Entry 8T3V (electron microscopy, 3.39 A resolution); this record covers chains A and N of the 5 polymer chains in the assembly.

[Chain A]
Molecule: Guanine nucleotide-binding protein G(q) subunit alpha
From: Homo sapiens
Amino-acid sequence (229 residues; row label = number of the first residue in the row; note: 13 numbers in that range are skipped by the numbering (no residue carries them; nothing is unmodelled there)):
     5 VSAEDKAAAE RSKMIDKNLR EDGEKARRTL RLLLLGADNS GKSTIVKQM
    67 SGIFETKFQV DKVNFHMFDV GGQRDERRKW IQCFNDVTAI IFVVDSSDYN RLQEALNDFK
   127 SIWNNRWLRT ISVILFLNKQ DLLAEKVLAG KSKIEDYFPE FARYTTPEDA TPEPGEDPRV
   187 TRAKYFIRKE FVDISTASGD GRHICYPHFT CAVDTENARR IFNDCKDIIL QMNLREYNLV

[Chain N]
Molecule: scFv16
From: Mus musculus
Notes: antibody fragment or engineered binder
Amino-acid sequence (266 residues; row label = number of the first residue in the row):
     2 VQLVESGGGL VQPGGSRKLS CSASGFAFSS FGMHWVRQAP EKGLEWVAYI SSGSGTIYYA
    62 DTVKGRFTIS RDDPKNTLFL QMTSLRSEDT AMYYCVRSIY YYGSSPFDFW GQGTTLTVSA
   122 GGGGSGGGGS GGGGSADIVM TQATSSVPVT PGESVSISCR SSKSLLHSNG NTYLYWFLQR
   182 PGQSPQLLIY RMSNLASGVP DRFSGSGSGT AFTLTISRLE AEDVGVYYCM QHLEYPLTFG
   242 AGTKLELLEE NLYFQGASHH HHHHHH
Disordered / not traced: 122-136, 249-267
Disulfide bonds: C22-C96, C160-C230

[Chain A / chain N interface]
Contacting residue pairs (24; chain A residue first):
  V5(A) with H168(N)
  S6(A) with H168(N); N170(N); Y174(N), hydrogen bond; L234(N)
  A7(A) with H233(N); L234(N), hydrogen bond (backbone-backbone); Y236(N), hydrophobic
  E8(A) with Y101(N); Y102(N); Y174(N)
  D9(A) with N170(N)
  K10(A) with Y59(N)
  A11(A) with Y101(N), hydrophobic
  A12(A) with Y101(N)
  E14(A) with S52(N), hydrogen bond; S53(N); G56(N); T57(N), hydrogen bond
  R15(A) with S31(N), hydrogen bond; I100(N); Y101(N); Y102(N)
  M18(A) with S53(N)
Other interface residues (no listed pair), chain N (19 interface residues in all): Y50, Y103, S105, E235

[In short]
11 residues of chain A and 19 residues of chain N are in contact; the contacts include 5 hydrogen bonds. Polar
contacts include S6(A)-Y174(N), E14(A)-S52(N) and E14(A)-T57(N).
Here chain A is Guanine nucleotide-binding protein G(q) subunit alpha (Homo sapiens) and chain N is scFv16
(Mus musculus). Entry 8T3V (Cryo-EM structure of the DHA bound FFA1-Gq complex) was determined by electron
microscopy (same publication as 8T3Q, 8T3S and 8T3O).
